Entry 9HBX (electron microscopy, 3.04 A resolution); this record covers chains D and O of the 5 polymer chains in the assembly.

# Chain D
Name: Tilapia Lake Virus nucleoprotein (segment 4)
Organism: Tilapia lake virus
UniProtKB: A0A1Y9SHW7 (A0A1Y9SHW7_9VIRU); residue numbers follow UniProt; this construct covers 1-354
Amino-acid sequence (354 residues; row label = number of the first residue in the row):
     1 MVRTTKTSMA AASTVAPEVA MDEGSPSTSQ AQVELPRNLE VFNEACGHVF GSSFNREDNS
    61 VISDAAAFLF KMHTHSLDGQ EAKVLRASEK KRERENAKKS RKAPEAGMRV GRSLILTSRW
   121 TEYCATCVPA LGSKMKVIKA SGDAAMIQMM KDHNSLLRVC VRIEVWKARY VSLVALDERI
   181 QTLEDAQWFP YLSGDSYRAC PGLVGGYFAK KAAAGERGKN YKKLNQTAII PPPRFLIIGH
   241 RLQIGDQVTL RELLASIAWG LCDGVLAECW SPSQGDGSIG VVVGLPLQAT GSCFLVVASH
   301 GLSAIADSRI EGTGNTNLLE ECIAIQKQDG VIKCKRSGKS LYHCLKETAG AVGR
Not modelled in the structure: 1-33, 351-354

# Chain O
Molecule: 40-mer vRNA loop
Sequence (52 nucleotides; row label = number of the first residue in the row):
     1 XXXXXXXXXX XXGCAAAUCU UUCUCACGUC CUGACUUGUG AGUAAAAUUU GG
Not modelled in the structure: 13-52
Modified positions: P5P (purine riboside-5'-monophosphate) at position 1, Y5P (1-(5-O-phosphono-beta-D-ribofuranosyl)-1,4-dihydropyrimidine) at position 2, P5P (purine riboside-5'-monophosphate) at position 3, P5P (purine riboside-5'-monophosphate) at position 4, P5P (purine riboside-5'-monophosphate) at position 5, P5P (purine riboside-5'-monophosphate) at position 6, P5P (purine riboside-5'-monophosphate) at position 7, Y5P (1-(5-O-phosphono-beta-D-ribofuranosyl)-1,4-dihydropyrimidine) at position 8, Y5P (1-(5-O-phosphono-beta-D-ribofuranosyl)-1,4-dihydropyrimidine) at position 9, P5P (purine riboside-5'-monophosphate) at position 10, P5P (purine riboside-5'-monophosphate) at position 11, Y5P (1-(5-O-phosphono-beta-D-ribofuranosyl)-1,4-dihydropyrimidine) at position 12

# Interface between chain D and chain O
Residue-residue contacts (30; chain D residue first):
  Lys83(D) with Y5P_9(O), phosphate contact; P5P_10(O), salt bridge to the phosphate
  Leu85(D) with Y5P_9(O), sugar contact
  Ser88(D) with Y5P_12(O), phosphate contact
  Lys91(D) with P5P_10(O), salt bridge to the phosphate; P5P_11(O), salt bridge to the phosphate
  Leu131(D) with Y5P_9(O), sugar contact
  Gly132(D) with Y5P_9(O), hydrogen bond to the phosphate
  Lys134(D) with Y5P_8(O), salt bridge to the phosphate
  Met135(D) with Y5P_8(O), base contact
  Lys136(D) with P5P_6(O), salt bridge to the phosphate; P5P_7(O), phosphate contact
  Lys139(D) with P5P_5(O), hydrogen bond to the phosphate; P5P_6(O), salt bridge to the phosphate
  Met150(D) with Y5P_8(O), base contact
  Lys151(D) with P5P_4(O), hydrogen bond to the phosphate; P5P_5(O), salt bridge to the phosphate
  Asn154(D) with Y5P_8(O), base contact
  Arg158(D) with P5P_4(O), salt bridge to the phosphate
  Arg198(D) with P5P_7(O), hydrogen bond to the sugar; Y5P_8(O), sugar contact; P5P_10(O), base contact
  Tyr207(D) with P5P_11(O), base contact
  Phe208(D) with P5P_10(O), base contact; P5P_11(O), base contact
  Asn225(D) with P5P_1(O), hydrogen bond to the phosphate
  Ala228(D) with P5P_1(O), phosphate contact
  Ile229(D) with P5P_1(O), base contact
  Arg241(D) with P5P_1(O), base contact
  Leu242(D) with P5P_1(O), base contact
Also at the interface, not in a pair above, chain D (32 interface residues in all): Val84, Arg86, Ser133, Gly194, Asp195, Leu203, Asn220, Pro231, Leu285, Thr290

# In short
32 residues of chain D face 10 of chain O across their interface; the contacts include 5 hydrogen bonds and 8
salt bridges. Among the polar pairs are Arg198(D)-P5P_7(O), Gly132(D)-Y5P_9(O) and Lys139(D)-P5P_5(O).
Chain D is Tilapia Lake Virus nucleoprotein (segment 4) (Tilapia lake virus) and chain O is a 40-mer vRNA
loop; the structure, TiLV-NP hexamer (pseudo-C6) (local refinement around 2 TiLV-NPs), was determined by
electron microscopy together with 9HBR, 9HBS, 9HBT, 9HBU, 9HBV, 9HBW, 9HBY and 9HBZ from the same study.
